Entry 5U78 (X-ray diffraction, 1.98 A resolution); this record covers chain A.

== Chain A ==
Protein: Oxysterol-binding protein-related protein 8
Organism: Homo sapiens
UniProt: Q9BZF1 (OSBL8_HUMAN); residues 9-125 here correspond to UniProt positions 149-265 (UniProt number = residue number + 140)
Amino-acid sequence (123 residues; row label = number of the first residue in the row):
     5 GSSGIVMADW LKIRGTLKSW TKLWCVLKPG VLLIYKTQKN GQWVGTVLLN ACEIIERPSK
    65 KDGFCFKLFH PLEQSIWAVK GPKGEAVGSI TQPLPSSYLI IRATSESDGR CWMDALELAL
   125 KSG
Not modelled in the structure: 5, 65-66
Construct notes: expression tag (5-8, 126-127)
Glycans and other covalent adducts: covalent link Glu110-Arg114
What the authors report for this chain:
  - mutagenesis - R18Q: abolished localization to PIP5K1b
  - mutagenesis - R18Q, R61Q: abolished binding to PtdInsPs

== Overview ==
From the paper: R18Q and R61Q abolish binding to PtdInsPs; R18Q abolishes localization to PIP5K1b.
Chain A is Oxysterol-binding protein-related protein 8 (Homo sapiens); the structure, Crystal structure of
ORP8 PH domain in P1211 space group, was determined by X-ray diffraction, deposited together with 5U77.
